PDB entry 4M38 | X-ray diffraction, 2.20 A resolution | chains A and B of the 4 polymer chains in the assembly

# Chain A (and B)
Name: Protein arginine N-methyltransferase 7
Organism: Trypanosoma brucei brucei
Notes: EC 2.1.1.-; chain B of this document is another copy of the same molecule, construct and numbering; everything in this record applies to it too
UniProtKB: Q582G4 (ANM7_TRYB2); numbering as in UniProt (aligned over 36-378)
Amino-acid sequence (343 residues; numbered 36 to 378; the number before each row is that of its first residue):
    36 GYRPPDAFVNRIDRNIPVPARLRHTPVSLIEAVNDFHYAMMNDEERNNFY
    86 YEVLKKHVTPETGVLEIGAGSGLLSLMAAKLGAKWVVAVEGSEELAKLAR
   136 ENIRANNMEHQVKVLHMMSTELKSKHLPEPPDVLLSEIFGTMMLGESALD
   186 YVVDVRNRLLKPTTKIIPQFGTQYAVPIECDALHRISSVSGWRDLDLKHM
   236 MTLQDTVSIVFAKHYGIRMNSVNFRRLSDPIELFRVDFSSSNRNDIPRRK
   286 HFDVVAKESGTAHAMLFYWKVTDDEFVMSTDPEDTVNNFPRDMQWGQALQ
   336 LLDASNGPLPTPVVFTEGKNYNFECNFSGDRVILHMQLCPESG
Disordered / not traced: 36-40, 375-378
Ligand contacts: S-adenosylhomocysteine (SAH): H72, M75, R81, E101, I102, G103, A104, G105, S106, L108, L109, V124, E125, G126, L130, M152, M153, S154, E172, I173, Y186
Swiss-Prot annotation at these positions:
  - active site: E172, E181

# How chain A and chain B interact
Contacting residue pairs - 167 pairs, chain A then chain B:
  F43(A) - D240(B)
  F43(A) - S243(B)
  I47(A) - V242(B)  hydrophobic
  D48(A) - R283(B)  salt bridge
  D48(A) - S363(B)
  D48(A) - G364(B)
  N50(A) - R283(B)  hydrogen bond (side chain-backbone)
  N50(A) - R284(B)
  N50(A) - N361(B)  hydrogen bond
  N50(A) - F362(B)  hydrogen bond (side chain-backbone)
  I51(A) - V242(B)  hydrophobic
  I51(A) - N361(B)
  I51(A) - H370(B)
  P52(A) - V242(B)
  P52(A) - N361(B)
  P52(A) - H370(B)
  P54(A) - V242(B)
  R56(A) - M236(B)
  R56(A) - T237(B)  hydrogen bond (side chain-backbone)
  R56(A) - Q239(B)  hydrogen bond (side chain-backbone)
  R56(A) - T241(B)  hydrogen bond
  R56(A) - D338(B)  salt bridge
  R56(A) - G342(B)
  R56(A) - P343(B)
  R56(A) - P345(B)
  L57(A) - T237(B)
  L57(A) - L238(B)  hydrophobic
  L57(A) - Q239(B)
  T60(A) - L238(B)
  L64(A) - L238(B)  hydrophobic
  I65(A) - L238(B)  hydrophobic
  I65(A) - D240(B)
  N69(A) - L238(B)  hydrogen bond (side chain-backbone)
  N69(A) - Q239(B)
  N69(A) - D240(B)  hydrogen bond (side chain-backbone)
  Y73(A) - I221(B)
  Y73(A) - S222(B)
  Y73(A) - S223(B)
  Y73(A) - V224(B)
  Y73(A) - M235(B)  hydrogen bond (side chain-backbone)
  Y73(A) - L238(B)
  Y73(A) - Q239(B)  hydrogen bond (side chain-backbone)
  M76(A) - V224(B)  hydrophobic
  M76(A) - L232(B)  hydrophobic
  M76(A) - M235(B)  hydrophobic
  N77(A) - R220(B)  hydrogen bond (side chain-backbone)
  N77(A) - S223(B)  hydrogen bond (side chain-backbone)
  E79(A) - W227(B)
  N82(A) - W227(B)
  N83(A) - W227(B)  hydrogen bond
  N83(A) - R228(B)  hydrogen bond
  Y86(A) - W227(B)  hydrophobic
  S106(A) - L232(B)
  S106(A) - M235(B)
  L108(A) - L230(B)  hydrophobic
  L111(A) - L230(B)  hydrophobic
  M112(A) - W227(B)  hydrophobic
  M112(A) - L230(B)  hydrophobic
  K115(A) - D229(B)  salt bridge
  L130(A) - M235(B)  hydrophobic
  L133(A) - H234(B)
  L133(A) - T237(B)
  L133(A) - L238(B)  hydrophobic
  E136(A) - H234(B)
  N137(A) - D231(B)
  N137(A) - L232(B)
  N137(A) - K233(B)
  N137(A) - H234(B)  hydrogen bond (side chain-backbone)
  N137(A) - M235(B)
  A140(A) - H234(B)
  N141(A) - D229(B)
  N141(A) - L230(B)
  N141(A) - D231(B)  hydrogen bond (side chain-backbone)
  A217(A) - F324(B)
  R220(A) - N77(B)  hydrogen bond (backbone-side chain)
  I221(A) - N69(B)
  I221(A) - Y73(B)
  I221(A) - F324(B)  hydrophobic
  I221(A) - M328(B)  hydrophobic
  S222(A) - Y73(B)
  S223(A) - Y73(B)
  S223(A) - N77(B)  hydrogen bond (backbone-side chain)
  V224(A) - M76(B)  hydrophobic
  V224(A) - N77(B)
  W227(A) - N82(B)
  W227(A) - N83(B)  hydrogen bond
  W227(A) - Y86(B)  hydrophobic
  W227(A) - M112(B)  hydrophobic
  R228(A) - N83(B)  hydrogen bond
  D229(A) - K115(B)
  D229(A) - N141(B)
  L230(A) - L111(B)  hydrophobic
  L230(A) - M112(B)
  L230(A) - N141(B)
  D231(A) - N137(B)
  D231(A) - A140(B)
  D231(A) - N141(B)  hydrogen bond (backbone-side chain)
  L232(A) - S106(B)
  L232(A) - N137(B)
  K233(A) - N137(B)
  H234(A) - L133(B)
  H234(A) - E136(B)
  H234(A) - N137(B)  hydrogen bond (backbone-side chain)
  M235(A) - H72(B)
  M235(A) - Y73(B)  hydrogen bond (backbone-side chain)
  M235(A) - M76(B)  hydrophobic
  M235(A) - S106(B)
  M235(A) - L130(B)  hydrophobic
  M236(A) - R56(B)
  M236(A) - Y73(B)
  T237(A) - R56(B)  hydrogen bond (backbone-side chain)
  T237(A) - L57(B)
  T237(A) - L133(B)
  L238(A) - L57(B)
  L238(A) - L64(B)  hydrophobic
  L238(A) - I65(B)  hydrophobic
  L238(A) - V68(B)  hydrophobic
  L238(A) - N69(B)  hydrogen bond (backbone-side chain)
  L238(A) - Y73(B)
  L238(A) - L133(B)  hydrophobic
  Q239(A) - R56(B)  hydrogen bond (backbone-side chain)
  Q239(A) - L57(B)
  Q239(A) - N69(B)
  Q239(A) - Y73(B)  hydrogen bond (backbone-side chain)
  D240(A) - F43(B)
  D240(A) - I65(B)
  D240(A) - N69(B)  hydrogen bond (backbone-side chain)
  T241(A) - R56(B)  hydrogen bond
  V242(A) - F43(B)  hydrophobic
  V242(A) - I47(B)  hydrophobic
  V242(A) - I51(B)  hydrophobic
  V242(A) - P52(B)
  V242(A) - P54(B)
  V242(A) - L57(B)  hydrophobic
  S243(A) - F43(B)
  K248(A) - K248(B)
  K248(A) - H249(B)
  K248(A) - Y250(B)
  K248(A) - G251(B)
  H249(A) - D70(B)
  Y250(A) - K248(B)
  Y250(A) - M328(B)
  G251(A) - K248(B)
  G251(A) - M328(B)
  I252(A) - F324(B)  hydrophobic
  R283(A) - D48(B)  salt bridge
  R283(A) - N50(B)  hydrogen bond (backbone-side chain)
  R284(A) - N50(B)  hydrogen bond
  F324(A) - A217(B)
  F324(A) - I221(B)  hydrophobic
  P325(A) - R220(B)
  M328(A) - I221(B)  hydrophobic
  M328(A) - Y250(B)
  M328(A) - G251(B)
  D338(A) - R56(B)  salt bridge
  G342(A) - R56(B)
  P343(A) - R56(B)
  P345(A) - R56(B)
  N361(A) - N50(B)  hydrogen bond
  N361(A) - I51(B)
  F362(A) - N50(B)  hydrogen bond (backbone-side chain)
  S363(A) - D48(B)
  S363(A) - I51(B)
  G364(A) - D48(B)  hydrogen bond (backbone-side chain)
  I368(A) - I51(B)  hydrophobic
  H370(A) - I51(B)
  H370(A) - P52(B)
Also at the interface, not in a pair above, chain A (83 interface residues in all): V53, V68, D70, H72, A74, M143, L336, N341, L344
Also at the interface, not in a pair above, chain B (81 interface residues in all): V53, T60, A74, E79, L108, M143, N341, L344, I368, L369

# In short
The interface between chain A and chain B involves 83 residues on one side and 81 on the other; the contacts
include 34 hydrogen bonds and 5 salt bridges. Among the polar pairs are D48(A)-R283(B), R56(A)-D338(B) and
K115(A)-D229(B). Ligands of chain A: S-adenosylhomocysteine.
Both chains are Protein arginine N-methyltransferase 7 (Trypanosoma brucei brucei). Entry 4M38 (Crystal
structure of Trypanosoma brucei protein arginine methyltransferase 7 complex with AdoHcy and histone H4
peptide) was determined by X-ray diffraction, deposited together with 4M37.
